PDB entry 2UUQ | X-ray diffraction, 1.46 A resolution | chain A

# Chain A
Molecule: Cytochrome P450 130
Source organism: Mycobacterium tuberculosis
Notes: EC 1.14.-.-
Reference sequence: Q11062 (CP130_MYCTU); residue numbers follow UniProt; this construct covers 1-405
Chain sequence (414 residues; numbered -6 to 407; the number before each row is that of its first residue; numbers below 1 keep their minus sign (Met-6 is residue -6)):
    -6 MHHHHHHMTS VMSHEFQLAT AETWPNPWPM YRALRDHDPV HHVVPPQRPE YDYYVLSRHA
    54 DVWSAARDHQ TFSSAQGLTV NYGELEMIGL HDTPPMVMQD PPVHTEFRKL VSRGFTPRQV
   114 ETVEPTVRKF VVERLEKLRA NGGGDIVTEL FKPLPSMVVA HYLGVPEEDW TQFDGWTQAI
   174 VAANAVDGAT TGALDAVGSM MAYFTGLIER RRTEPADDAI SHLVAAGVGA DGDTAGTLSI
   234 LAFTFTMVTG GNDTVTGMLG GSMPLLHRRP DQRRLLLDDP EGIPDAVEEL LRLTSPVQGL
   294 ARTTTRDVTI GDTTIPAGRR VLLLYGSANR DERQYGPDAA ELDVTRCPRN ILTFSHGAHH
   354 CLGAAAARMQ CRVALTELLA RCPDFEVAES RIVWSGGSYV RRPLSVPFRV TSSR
Disordered / not traced: -6 to 5, 180-184, 405-407
Metal / ion sites: heme Fe near Cys354 (its only coordinating residue here)
Small-molecule neighbours: heme (HEM): Leu71, Met89, Val90, His97, Arg101, Phe108, Tyr155, Phe236, Thr239, Met240, Gly243, Gly244, Thr247, Val248, Met251, Leu284, Pro289, Val290, Leu293, Arg295, Tyr318, Thr346, Phe347, Ser348, Ala351, His352, His353, Cys354, Leu355, Gly356, Ala359, Ala360, Gln363
From the paper describing this entry:
  - binding site for heme: Gly243
  - catalytic residues: Asp246 (by similarity / conservation)

# Summary
Chain A binds heme. The paper reports the catalytic residue Asp246; a binding site for heme at Gly243.
Chain A is Cytochrome P450 130 (Mycobacterium tuberculosis); the structure, Crystal structure of CYP130 from
Mycobacterium tuberculosis in the ligand-free form, was determined by X-ray diffraction (same publication as
2UVN).
